3JYY - chains A and B; structure by X-ray diffraction, 2.10 A resolution.

Chain A (and B):
Protein: Lincosamide nucleotidyltransferase
Source organism: Enterococcus faecium
Notes: chain B of this document is another copy of the same molecule, construct and numbering; everything in this record applies to it too
UniProt: Q9WVY4 (Q9WVY4_ENTFC); residue numbers follow UniProt; this construct covers 1-267
Chain sequence (287 residues; row label = number of the first residue in the row; numbers below 1 keep their minus sign (Mse-19 is residue -19)):
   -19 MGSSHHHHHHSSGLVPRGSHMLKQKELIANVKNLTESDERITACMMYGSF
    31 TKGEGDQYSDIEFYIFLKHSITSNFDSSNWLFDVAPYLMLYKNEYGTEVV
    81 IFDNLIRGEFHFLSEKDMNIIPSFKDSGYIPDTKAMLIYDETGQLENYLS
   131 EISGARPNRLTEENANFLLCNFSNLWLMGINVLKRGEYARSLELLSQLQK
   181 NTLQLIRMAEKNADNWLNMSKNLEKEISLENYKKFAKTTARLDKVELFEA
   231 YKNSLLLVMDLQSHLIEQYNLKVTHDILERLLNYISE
Not modelled in the structure: -19 to 0, 53-54 (chain B: -19 to 1)
Differences from the reference sequence: expression tag (-19 to 0)
Modified positions: Mse-19 (selenomethionine); Mse1, Mse25, Mse26, Mse69, Mse98, Mse116, Mse158, Mse188, Mse199, Mse239 (selenomethionine; parent Met)
Bound ions: Mg2+ site 1: Asp40, Glu42 (together with pyrophosphate); Mg2+ site 2: Asp40, Glu42, Glu89; Mg2+ site 3 near Asp63 (its only coordinating residue here)
Residues lining bound ligands:
  - pyrophosphate (PPV), molecule 1: Gly28, Ser29, Ser39, Asp40, Glu42, Lys201
  - pyrophosphate (PPV), molecule 2: Val162, Arg165, Arg170
Reported in the primary citation:
  - conformationally variable residues (order/disorder transition): Thr52 to Phe55
  - catalytic residues: Glu89
  - mutagenesis - Y27A: decreased binding to clindamycin

How chain A and chain B interact:
Contacting residue pairs (94):
  Asp36(A) with Arg165(B), salt bridge
  Tyr38(A) with Asn161(B); Lys164(B); Arg165(B)
  Ser39(A) with Arg165(B), hydrogen bond
  Leu68(A) with Arg260(B)
  Mse69(A) with Cys150(B); Ser153(B); Val253(B), hydrophobic; Ile257(B), hydrophobic
  Tyr71(A) with Phe147(B), hydrophobic; Cys150(B), hydrophobic; Asn151(B), hydrogen bond; Asn154(B), hydrogen bond
  Lys72(A) with Phe147(B)
  Val79(A) with Asn154(B)
  Asp83(A) with Arg260(B), hydrogen bond (backbone-side chain)
  Leu85(A) with Leu157(B); Arg260(B); Tyr264(B), hydrophobic
  Arg87(A) with Asn154(B); Leu157(B); Mse158(B)
  Phe147(A) with Tyr71(B), hydrophobic; Lys72(B)
  Cys150(A) with Mse69(B); Tyr71(B), hydrophobic
  Asn151(A) with Tyr71(B), hydrogen bond
  Ser153(A) with Mse69(B)
  Asn154(A) with Tyr71(B), hydrogen bond; Val79(B); Arg87(B)
  Leu157(A) with Ile81(B), hydrophobic; Leu85(B); Arg87(B)
  Mse158(A) with Arg87(B)
  Asn161(A) with Tyr38(B)
  Lys164(A) with Tyr38(B)
  Arg165(A) with Asp36(B), salt bridge; Tyr38(B); Ser39(B), hydrogen bond
  Gly166(A) with Glu204(B)
  Glu167(A) with Lys201(B), salt bridge; Asn202(B), hydrogen bond (side chain-backbone); Glu204(B)
  Tyr168(A) with Glu204(B), hydrogen bond (backbone-side chain); Tyr212(B)
  Ala169(A) with Ser200(B); Leu203(B), hydrophobic; Glu204(B), hydrogen bond (backbone-side chain)
  Arg170(A) with Ser200(B); Lys201(B)
  Leu172(A) with Thr219(B)
  Glu173(A) with Lys180(B), salt bridge; Ser200(B), hydrogen bond
  Ser176(A) with Ser176(B)
  Lys180(A) with Glu173(B)
  Mse199(A) with Glu173(B)
  Ser200(A) with Ala169(B); Arg170(B); Glu173(B), hydrogen bond
  Lys201(A) with Glu167(B), salt bridge; Arg170(B)
  Asn202(A) with Glu167(B), hydrogen bond (backbone-side chain)
  Leu203(A) with Ala169(B), hydrophobic
  Glu204(A) with Gly166(B); Glu167(B); Tyr168(B), hydrogen bond (side chain-backbone); Ala169(B), hydrogen bond (side chain-backbone)
  Tyr212(A) with Tyr168(B); Leu222(B)
  Phe215(A) with Leu222(B), hydrophobic
  Ala216(A) with Leu222(B), hydrophobic
  Thr219(A) with Leu172(B); Arg221(B); Leu222(B), hydrogen bond (side chain-backbone)
  Ala220(A) with Ala220(B); Arg221(B)
  Arg221(A) with Thr219(B); Ala220(B); Arg221(B); Glu226(B), salt bridge
  Leu222(A) with Tyr212(B); Phe215(B), hydrophobic; Ala216(B), hydrophobic; Thr219(B), hydrogen bond (backbone-side chain)
  Glu226(A) with Arg221(B), salt bridge
  Val253(A) with Mse69(B), hydrophobic
  Ile257(A) with Leu68(B); Mse69(B), hydrophobic
  Arg260(A) with Leu68(B); Asp83(B), hydrogen bond (side chain-backbone); Leu85(B)
  Tyr264(A) with Leu85(B), hydrophobic
Interface residues without a listed pair, chain A (53 interface residues in all): Asn73, Glu74, Ile81, Gln179, Leu261
Interface residues without a listed pair, chain B (53 interface residues in all): Asn73, Glu74, Gln179, Mse199, Leu261

Summary:
The chain A/chain B interface involves 53 residues from each chain, with 18 hydrogen bonds and 7 salt bridges.
Polar contacts include Asp36(A)-Arg165(B), Glu167(A)-Lys201(B) and Glu173(A)-Lys180(B). Chain A binds
pyrophosphate. Asp40(A) and Glu42(A) form the Mg2+ site 1. From the paper: the catalytic residue Glu89(A);
Y27A of chain A reduces binding to clindamycin.
Chain A and chain B are both Lincosamide nucleotidyltransferase (Enterococcus faecium); the structure, SeMet
LinB complexed with PPi, was determined by X-ray diffraction.
